Entry 3KXM (X-ray diffraction, 1.75 A resolution); this record covers chain A.

[Chain A]
Protein: Casein kinase II subunit alpha
From: Zea mays
Notes: EC 2.7.11.1; fragment: alpha subunit
Reference sequence: P28523 (CSK2A_MAIZE); residues 7-333 here correspond to UniProt positions 2-328 (UniProt number = residue number - 5)
Sequence (327 residues; row label = number of the first residue in the row):
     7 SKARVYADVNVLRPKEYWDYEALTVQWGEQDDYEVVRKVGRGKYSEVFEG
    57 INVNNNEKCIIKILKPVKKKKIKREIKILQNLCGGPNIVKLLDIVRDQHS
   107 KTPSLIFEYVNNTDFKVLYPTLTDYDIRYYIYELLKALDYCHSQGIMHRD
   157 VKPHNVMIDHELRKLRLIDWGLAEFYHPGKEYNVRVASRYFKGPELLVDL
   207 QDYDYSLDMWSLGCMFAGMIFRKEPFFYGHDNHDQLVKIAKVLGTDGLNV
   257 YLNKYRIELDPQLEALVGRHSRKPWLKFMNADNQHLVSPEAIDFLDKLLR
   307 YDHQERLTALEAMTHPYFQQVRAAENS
Disordered / not traced: 333
Curated features (UniProtKB/Swiss-Prot):
  - active site: Asp-156 (Proton acceptor)
  - binding site (ATP): Val-45 to Val-53, Lys-68
Ligand contacts: K74 (N-methyl-2-[(4,5,6,7-tetrabromo-1-methyl-1H-benzimidazol-2-yl)sulfanyl]acetamide): Val-45, Gly-46, Arg-47, Gly-48, Val-53, Ile-66, Lys-68, Val-95, Phe-113, Glu-114, Val-116, Asn-118, Met-163, Ile-174, Asp-175

[Summary]
Chain A binds compound K74. Curated annotation (UniProt) lists active-site residue Asp-156 and 10 ATP-binding
residues.
Chain A is Casein kinase II subunit alpha (Zea mays); the structure, Crystal structure of Z. mays CK2 kinase
alpha subunit in complex with the inhibitor K74, was determined by X-ray diffraction, deposited together with
3PVG, 3KXG, 3KXH and 3KXN.
